Entry 1TWA (X-ray diffraction, 3.20 A resolution); this record covers chains A and E of the 10 polymer chains in the assembly.

== Chain A ==
Name: DNA-directed RNA polymerase II largest subunit
Organism: Saccharomyces cerevisiae
Notes: EC 2.7.7.6
UniProt: P04050 (RPB1_YEAST); residues 1-1733 here = UniProt positions 1-1733
Chain sequence (1733 residues; each row starts with the number of its first residue):
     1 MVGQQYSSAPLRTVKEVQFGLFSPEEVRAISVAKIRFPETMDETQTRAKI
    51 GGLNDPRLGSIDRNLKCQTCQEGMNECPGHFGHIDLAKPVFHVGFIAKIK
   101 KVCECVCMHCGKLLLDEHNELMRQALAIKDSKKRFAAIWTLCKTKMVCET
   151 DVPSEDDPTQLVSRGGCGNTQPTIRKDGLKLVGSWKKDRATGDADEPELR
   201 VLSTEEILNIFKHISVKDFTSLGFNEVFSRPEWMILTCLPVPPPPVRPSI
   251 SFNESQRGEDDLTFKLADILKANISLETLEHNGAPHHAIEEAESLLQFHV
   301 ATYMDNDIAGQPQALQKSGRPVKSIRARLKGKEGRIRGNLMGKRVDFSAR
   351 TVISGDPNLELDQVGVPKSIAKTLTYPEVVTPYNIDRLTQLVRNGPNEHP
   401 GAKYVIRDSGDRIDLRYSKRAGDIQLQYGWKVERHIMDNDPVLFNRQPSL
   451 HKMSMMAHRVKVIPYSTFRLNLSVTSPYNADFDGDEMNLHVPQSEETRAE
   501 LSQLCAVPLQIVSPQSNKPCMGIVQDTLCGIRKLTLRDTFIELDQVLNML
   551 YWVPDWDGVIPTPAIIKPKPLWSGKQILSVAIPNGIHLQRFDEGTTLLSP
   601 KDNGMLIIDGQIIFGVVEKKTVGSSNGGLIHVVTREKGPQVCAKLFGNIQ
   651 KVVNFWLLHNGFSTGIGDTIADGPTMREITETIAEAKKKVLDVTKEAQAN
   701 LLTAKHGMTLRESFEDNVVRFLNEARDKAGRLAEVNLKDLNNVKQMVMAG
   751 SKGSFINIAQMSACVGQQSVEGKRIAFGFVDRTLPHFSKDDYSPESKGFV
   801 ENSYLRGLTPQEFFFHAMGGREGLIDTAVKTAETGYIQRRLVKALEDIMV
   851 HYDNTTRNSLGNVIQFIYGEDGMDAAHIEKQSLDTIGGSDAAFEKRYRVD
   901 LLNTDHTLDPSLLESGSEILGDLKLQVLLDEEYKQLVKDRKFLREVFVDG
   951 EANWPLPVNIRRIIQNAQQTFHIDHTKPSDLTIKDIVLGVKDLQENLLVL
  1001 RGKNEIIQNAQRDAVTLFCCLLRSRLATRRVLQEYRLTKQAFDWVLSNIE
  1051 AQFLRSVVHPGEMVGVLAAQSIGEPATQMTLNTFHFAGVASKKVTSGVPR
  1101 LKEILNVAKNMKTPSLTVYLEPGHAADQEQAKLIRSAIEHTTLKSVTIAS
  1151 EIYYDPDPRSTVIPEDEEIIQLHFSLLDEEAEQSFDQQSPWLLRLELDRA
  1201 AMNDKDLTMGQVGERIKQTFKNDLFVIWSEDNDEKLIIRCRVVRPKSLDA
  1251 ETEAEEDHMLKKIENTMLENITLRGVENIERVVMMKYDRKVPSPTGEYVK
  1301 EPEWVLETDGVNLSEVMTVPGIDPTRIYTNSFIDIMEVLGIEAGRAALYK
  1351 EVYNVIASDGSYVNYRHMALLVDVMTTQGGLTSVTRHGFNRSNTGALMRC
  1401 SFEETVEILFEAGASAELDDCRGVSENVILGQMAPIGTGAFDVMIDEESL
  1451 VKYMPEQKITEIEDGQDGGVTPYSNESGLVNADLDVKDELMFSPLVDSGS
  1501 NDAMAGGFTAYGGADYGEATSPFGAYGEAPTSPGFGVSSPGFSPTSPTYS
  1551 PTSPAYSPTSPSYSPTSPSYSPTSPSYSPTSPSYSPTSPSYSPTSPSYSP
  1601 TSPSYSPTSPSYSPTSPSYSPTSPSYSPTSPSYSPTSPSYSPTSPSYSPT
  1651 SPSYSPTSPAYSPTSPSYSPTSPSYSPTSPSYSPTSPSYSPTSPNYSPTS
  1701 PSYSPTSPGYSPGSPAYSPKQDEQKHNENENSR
Unresolved in the structure: 1-2, 249-260, 306-323, 328-345, 1082-1091, 1174-1175, 1177-1186, 1244-1253, 1386-1401, 1451-1733
UniProt features mapped onto this chain:
  - region: Pro248 to Asp260 (Lid loop), Asn306 to Lys323 (Rudder loop), Pro810 to Glu822 (Bridging helix)
  - binding site (Zn(2+)): Cys67, Cys70, Cys77, His80, Cys107, Cys110, Cys148, Cys167
  - binding site (Mg(2+)): Asp481, Asp483, Asp485
  - modified residue: Thr1471 (Phosphothreonine)
  - cross-link (Glycyl lysine isopeptide (Lys-Gly)): Lys695 (interchain with G-Cter in ubiquitin), Lys1246 (interchain with G-Cter in ubiquitin), Lys1350 (interchain with G-Cter in ubiquitin)
  - natural variant: Ser1653 to Pro1659 (deletion: In strain: A364A)
  - mutagenesis: Lys1246 (K1246R: Impairs ubiquitination during transcription stress)
Metal / ion sites: Zn2+ site 1: Cys70, Cys77, His80; Zn2+ site 2: Cys107, Cys110, Cys148, Cys167; Mn2+ site 1: Asp481, Asp483, Asp485 (together with ATP); Mn2+ site 2: Asp481, Asp483 (together with ATP) (shared with 1 residue of chain B)
Small-molecule neighbours: ATP: Asp481, Asp483, Asp485, Lys752, Thr1080

== Chain E ==
Name: DNA-directed RNA polymerases I, II, and III 27 kDa polypeptide
Organism: Saccharomyces cerevisiae
Notes: EC 2.7.7.6
UniProt: P20434 (RPB5_YEAST); numbering as in UniProt (aligned over 1-215)
Chain sequence (215 residues; each row starts with the number of its first residue):
     1 MDQENERNISRLWRAFRTVKEMVKDRGYFITQEEVELPLEDFKAKYCDSM
    51 GRPQRKMMSFQANPTEESISKFPDMGSLWVEFCDEPSVGVKTMKTFVIHI
   101 QEKNFQTGIFVYQNNITPSAMKLVPSIPPATIETFNEAALVVNITHHELV
   151 PKHIRLSSDEKRELLKRYRLKESQLPRIQRADPVALYLGLKRGEVVKIIR
   201 KSETSGRYASYRICM

== Interface between chain A and chain E ==
Residue-residue contacts (81):
  Ala127(A) with Arg192(E)
  Lys129(A) with Arg192(E); Met215(E)
  Glu155(A) with Pro125(E)
  Asp156(A) with Ser126(E)
  Asp157(A) with Lys94(E); Leu123(E)
  Arg857(A) with Tyr168(E); Leu170(E)
  Leu860(A) with Gln174(E)
  Gly861(A) with Gln174(E)
  Asn862(A) with Ser173(E); Gln174(E)
  Val863(A) with Gln174(E), hydrogen bond (backbone-backbone); Pro176(E)
  Gln865(A) with Tyr208(E)
  Phe866(A) with Leu175(E), hydrophobic; Tyr208(E), hydrogen bond (backbone-side chain); Tyr211(E), hydrophobic
  Gly869(A) with Thr204(E)
  Glu870(A) with Arg200(E), salt bridge; Ser202(E), hydrogen bond; Thr204(E); Ser205(E), hydrogen bond (backbone-side chain); Tyr208(E)
  Asp871(A) with Thr204(E); Ser205(E)
  Phe942(A) with Gly206(E)
  Trp954(A) with Glu203(E)
  Leu956(A) with Thr204(E)
  Asn1004(A) with Arg167(E)
  Ile1007(A) with Tyr168(E)
  Asp1013(A) with Ser205(E); Arg207(E), salt bridge
  Ala1014(A) with Ser205(E)
  Thr1016(A) with Ser205(E)
  Leu1017(A) with Glu203(E); Thr204(E); Ser205(E), hydrogen bond (backbone-backbone); Gly206(E)
  Met1317(A) with Val142(E)
  Thr1318(A) with Arg11(E); Arg14(E), hydrogen bond (backbone-side chain); Val141(E)
  Pro1324(A) with Val142(E), hydrophobic; His147(E), hydrogen bond (backbone-side chain)
  Thr1325(A) with His146(E), hydrogen bond (side chain-backbone); His147(E); Glu148(E), hydrogen bond (backbone-backbone)
  Arg1326(A) with Glu148(E)
  Ile1327(A) with His147(E), hydrogen bond (backbone-side chain)
  Glu1337(A) with Pro183(E)
  Val1338(A) with Ile144(E); Pro183(E)
  Leu1339(A) with Ile144(E), hydrophobic; His147(E); Val150(E); Val184(E)
  Gly1340(A) with Asp182(E); Pro183(E)
  Ile1341(A) with Asp182(E), hydrogen bond (backbone-side chain); Arg212(E)
  Glu1342(A) with Pro151(E); His153(E); Ile198(E); Arg200(E), salt bridge; Arg212(E), salt bridge
  Ala1343(A) with Leu149(E); Val150(E), hydrophobic
  Arg1345(A) with Arg200(E)
  Tyr1349(A) with Glu203(E)
  Tyr1365(A) with Glu203(E); Thr204(E)
  Arg1366(A) with Thr204(E)
  Thr1376(A) with Arg212(E), hydrogen bond (backbone-side chain)
  Thr1377(A) with Pro176(E); Arg177(E), hydrogen bond (backbone-backbone); Arg212(E)
  Gln1378(A) with Arg177(E)
  Gly1379(A) with Arg177(E); Gln179(E)
Also at the interface, not in a pair above, chain A (58 interface residues in all): Asn119, Glu120, Thr855, Ile867, Glu945, Val946, Phe947, Ile1006, Ala1010, Val1319, Tyr1328, Met1336, Asp1373
Also at the interface, not in a pair above, chain E (47 interface residues in all): Lys122, Glu163, Ile178, Lys201, Ala209, Ser210

== Summary ==
Chain A and chain E form an interface of 58 and 47 residues respectively, with 13 hydrogen bonds and 4 salt
bridges. Polar pairs include Glu870(A)-Arg200(E), Asp1013(A)-Arg207(E) and Glu1342(A)-Arg200(E). Bound to
chain A: ATP.
Here chain A is DNA-directed RNA polymerase II largest subunit and chain E is DNA-directed RNA polymerases I,
II, and III 27 kDa polypeptide, both from Saccharomyces cerevisiae. Entry 1TWA (RNA polymerase II complexed
with ATP) was determined by X-ray diffraction together with 1R9S, 1R9T, 1TWC, 1TWF, 1TWG and 1TWH from the
same study.
